6K4Y - chains D and T of the 10 polymer chains in the assembly; structure by electron microscopy, 3.79 A resolution.

Chain D:
Protein: DNA-directed RNA polymerase subunit beta'
Organism: Escherichia coli K-12
Notes: EC 2.7.7.6
Reference sequence: P0A8T7 (RPOC_ECOLI); residues 1-1407 here = UniProt positions 1-1407
Sequence (1407 residues; each row starts with the number of its first residue):
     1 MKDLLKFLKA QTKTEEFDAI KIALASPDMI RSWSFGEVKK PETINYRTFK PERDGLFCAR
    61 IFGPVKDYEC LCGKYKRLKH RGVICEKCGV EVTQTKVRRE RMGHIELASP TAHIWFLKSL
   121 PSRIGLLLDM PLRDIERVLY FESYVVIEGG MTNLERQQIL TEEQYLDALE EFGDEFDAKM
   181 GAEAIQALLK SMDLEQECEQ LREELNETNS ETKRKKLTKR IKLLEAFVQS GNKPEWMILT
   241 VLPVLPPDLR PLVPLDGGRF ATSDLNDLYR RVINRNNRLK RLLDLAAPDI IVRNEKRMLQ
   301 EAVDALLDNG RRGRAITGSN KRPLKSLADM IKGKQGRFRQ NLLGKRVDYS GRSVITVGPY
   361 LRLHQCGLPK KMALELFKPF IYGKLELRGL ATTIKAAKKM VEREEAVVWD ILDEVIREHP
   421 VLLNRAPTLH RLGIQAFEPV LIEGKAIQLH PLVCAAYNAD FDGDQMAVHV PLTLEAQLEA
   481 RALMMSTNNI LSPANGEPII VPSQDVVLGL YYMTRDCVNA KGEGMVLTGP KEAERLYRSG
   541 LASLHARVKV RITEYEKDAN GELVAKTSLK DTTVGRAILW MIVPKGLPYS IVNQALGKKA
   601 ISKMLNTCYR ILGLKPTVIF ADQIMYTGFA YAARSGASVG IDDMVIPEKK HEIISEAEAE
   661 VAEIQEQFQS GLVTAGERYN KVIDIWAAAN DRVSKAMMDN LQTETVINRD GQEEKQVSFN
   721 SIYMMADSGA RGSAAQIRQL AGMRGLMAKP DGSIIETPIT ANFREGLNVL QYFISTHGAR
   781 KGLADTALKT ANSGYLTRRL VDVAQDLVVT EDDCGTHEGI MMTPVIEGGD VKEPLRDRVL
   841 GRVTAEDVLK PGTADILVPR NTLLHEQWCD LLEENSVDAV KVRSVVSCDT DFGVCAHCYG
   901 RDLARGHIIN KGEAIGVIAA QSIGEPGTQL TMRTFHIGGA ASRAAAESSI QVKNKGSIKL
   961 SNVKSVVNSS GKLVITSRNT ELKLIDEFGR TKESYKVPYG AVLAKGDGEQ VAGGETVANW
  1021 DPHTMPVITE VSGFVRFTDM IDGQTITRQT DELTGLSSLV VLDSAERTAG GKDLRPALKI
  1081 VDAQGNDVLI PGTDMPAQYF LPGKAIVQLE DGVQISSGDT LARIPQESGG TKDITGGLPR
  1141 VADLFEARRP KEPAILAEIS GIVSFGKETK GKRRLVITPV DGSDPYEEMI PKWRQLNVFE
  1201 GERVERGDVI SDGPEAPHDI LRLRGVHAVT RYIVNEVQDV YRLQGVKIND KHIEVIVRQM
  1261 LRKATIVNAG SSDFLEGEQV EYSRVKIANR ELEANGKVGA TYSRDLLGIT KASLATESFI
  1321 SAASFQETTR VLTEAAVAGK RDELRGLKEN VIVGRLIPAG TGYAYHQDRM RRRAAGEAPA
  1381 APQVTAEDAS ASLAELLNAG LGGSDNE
Not modelled in the structure: 1-15, 933-947, 1127-1134, 1374-1407
Ion coordination: Zn2+ site 1: Cys-70, Cys-88; Mg2+ near Asp-464 (its only coordinating residue here); Zn2+ site 2: Cys-814, Cys-888, Cys-895, Cys-898
Swiss-Prot annotation at these positions:
  - binding site (Zn(2+)): Cys-70, Cys-72, Cys-85, Cys-88, Cys-814, Cys-888, Cys-895, Cys-898
  - binding site (Mg(2+)): Asp-460, Asp-462, Asp-464
  - modified residue: Lys-983 (N6-acetyllysine)
  - mutagenesis: Gln-504 (Q504P: Resistant to antibiotics salinamide A and B), Asn-690 (N690D: Resistant to antibiotics salinamide A and B), Met-697 (M697V: Resistant to antibiotics salinamide A and B), Ala-735 (A735T: Resistant to antibiotics salinamide A and B), Arg-738 (R738C/H/P/S: Resistant to antibiotics salinamide A and B), Ala-748 (A748E: Resistant to antibiotics salinamide A and B), Pro-758 (P758S/T: Resistant to antibiotics salinamide A and B), Phe-763 (F763C: Resistant to antibiotics salinamide A and B), Ser-775 (S775A: Resistant to antibiotics salinamide A and B), Ala-779 (A779T/V: Resistant to antibiotics salinamide A and B), Arg-780 (R780C: Resistant to antibiotics salinamide A and B), Gly-782 (G782A/C: Resistant to antibiotics salinamide A and B), 1 further mutagenesis entry in UniProt

Chain T:
Molecule: 60-nt DNA strand
Sequence (60 nucleotides; each row starts with the number of its first residue):
     1 CCTGCATCCG TGAGTCGAGG GTAATAAACC ATATGGATTA TTAAGCAAAG CTTCTTTTCG
Not modelled in the structure: 14-26, 60

How chain D and chain T interact:
Contacting residue pairs (11; chain D residue first):
  Lys-118(D) with DG10(T), salt bridge to the phosphate
  Ser-210(D) with DC2(T), hydrogen bond to the phosphate
  Thr-212(D) with DC2(T), phosphate contact
  Arg-339(D) with DA13(T), salt bridge to the phosphate
  Tyr-795(D) with DA13(T), phosphate contact
  Lys-1172(D) with DC5(T), salt bridge to the phosphate
  Met-1189(D) with DG4(T), phosphate contact
  Gln-1326(D) with DG12(T), sugar contact; DA13(T), hydrogen bond to the phosphate
  Glu-1327(D) with DT11(T), phosphate contact; DG12(T), hydrogen bond to the phosphate
Other interface residues (no listed pair), chain D (10 interface residues in all): Arg-311

Summary:
The interface between chain D and chain T involves 10 residues on one side and 7 on the other, with 3 hydrogen
bonds and 3 salt bridges. Among the polar pairs are Ser-210(D)/DC2(T), Gln-1326(D)/DA13(T) and
Glu-1327(D)/DG12(T).
Here chain D is DNA-directed RNA polymerase subunit beta' (Escherichia coli K-12) and chain T is a 60-nt DNA
strand. Entry 6K4Y (CryoEM structure of sigma appropriation complex) was determined by electron microscopy.
